4PXI - chains B and F of the 6 polymer chains in the assembly; structure by X-ray diffraction, 3.20 A resolution.

Chain B:
Name: CprB
Source organism: Streptomyces coelicolor
Reference sequence: O66122 (O66122_STRCH); residue numbers follow UniProt; this construct covers 1-215
Amino-acid sequence (215 residues; numbered 1 to 215; the number before each row is that of its first residue):
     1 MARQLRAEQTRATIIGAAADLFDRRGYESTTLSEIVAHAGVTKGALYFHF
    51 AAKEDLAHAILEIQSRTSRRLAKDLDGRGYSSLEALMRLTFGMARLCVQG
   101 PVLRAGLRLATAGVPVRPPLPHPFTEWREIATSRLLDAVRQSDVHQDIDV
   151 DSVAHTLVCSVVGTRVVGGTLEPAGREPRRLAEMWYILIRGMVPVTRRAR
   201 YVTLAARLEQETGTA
Not modelled in the structure: 1-4, 166-169, 213-215
From the paper describing this entry:
  - mutagenesis - C159S: decreased expression
  - conformationally variable residues: Arg179, Arg190
  - binding site for the 22-nt DNA strand (chain F): Lys43, Gly44, Phe48
  - binding site for the 22-nt DNA strand: Thr31, Ser33, Thr42, Lys43, Gly44, Tyr47, Phe48, His49, Lys53
  - mutagenesis - T31A, S33A, K43A, Y47A, F48A: unchanged binding to OPB

Chain F:
Molecule: 22-nt DNA strand
Sequence (22 nucleotides; numbered 1 to 22; the number before each row is that of its first residue):
     1 ATAAACGGGGCGTCCCGTATGT

Chain B / chain F interface:
Contacting residue pairs (19; chain B residue first):
  Leu5(B) - DA4(F)  sugar contact
  Arg6(B) - DA4(F)  phosphate contact
  Arg6(B) - DA5(F)  salt bridge to the phosphate
  Ala7(B) - DA4(F)  sugar contact
  Ala7(B) - DA5(F)  phosphate contact
  Thr10(B) - DA5(F)  hydrogen bond to the phosphate
  Thr42(B) - DC6(F)  hydrogen bond to the phosphate
  Thr42(B) - DG7(F)  phosphate contact
  Lys43(B) - DG7(F)  base contact
  Lys43(B) - DG8(F)  base contact
  Lys43(B) - DG9(F)  hydrogen bond to the base
  Gly44(B) - DC6(F)  base contact
  Gly44(B) - DG7(F)  hydrogen bond to the base
  Ala45(B) - DA5(F)  sugar contact
  Ala45(B) - DC6(F)  phosphate contact
  Phe48(B) - DA3(F)  sugar contact
  Phe48(B) - DA4(F)  base contact
  Phe48(B) - DA5(F)  base contact
  His49(B) - DA5(F)  salt bridge to the phosphate

Overview:
10 residues of chain B face 7 of chain F across their interface, with 4 hydrogen bonds and 2 salt bridges.
Polar pairs include Lys43(B)-DG9(F), Gly44(B)-DG7(F) and Thr10(B)-DA5(F). From the paper: a binding site for
the 22-nt DNA strand at Thr31(B), Ser33(B) and Thr42(B) among others; C159S of chain B reduces expression; 6
substitutions were tested in all.
Here chain B is CprB (Streptomyces coelicolor) and chain F is a 22-nt DNA strand. Entry 4PXI (Elucidation of
the Structural and Functional Mechanism of Action of the TetR Family Protein, CprB from ...) was determined by
X-ray diffraction.
